Entry 8POD (X-ray diffraction, 2.59 A resolution); this record covers chains A and B.

Chain A:
Name: Activin receptor type-1
Organism: Homo sapiens
Notes: EC 2.7.11.30
UniProtKB: Q04771 (ACVR1_HUMAN); residue numbers follow UniProt; this construct covers 172-499
Amino-acid sequence (330 residues; row label = number of the first residue in the row):
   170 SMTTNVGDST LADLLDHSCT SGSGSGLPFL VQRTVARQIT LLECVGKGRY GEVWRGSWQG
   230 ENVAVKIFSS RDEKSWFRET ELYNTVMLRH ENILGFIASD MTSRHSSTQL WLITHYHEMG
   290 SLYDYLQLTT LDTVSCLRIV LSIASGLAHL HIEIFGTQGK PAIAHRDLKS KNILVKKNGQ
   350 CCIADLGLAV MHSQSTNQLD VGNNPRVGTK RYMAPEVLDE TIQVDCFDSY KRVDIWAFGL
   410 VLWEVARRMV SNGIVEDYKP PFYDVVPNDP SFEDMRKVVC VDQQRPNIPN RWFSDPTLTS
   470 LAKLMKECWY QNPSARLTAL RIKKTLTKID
Not modelled in the structure: 170, 187-192, 275, 499
Construct notes: expression tag (170-171)
Residues lining bound ligands: FKBP12 (7IO; 6-(4-piperazin-1-ylphenyl)-3-quinolin-4-yl-furo[3,2-b]pyridine): Val214, Val222, Ala233, Lys235, Leu263, Leu281, Thr283, His284, Tyr285, His286, Glu287, Gly289, Ser290, Asp293, Lys340, Asn341, Leu343, Ala353, Asp354
Curated features (UniProtKB/Swiss-Prot):
  - active site: Asp336 (Proton acceptor)
  - binding site (ATP): Val214 to Val222, Lys235
  - natural variant: Pro197 to Phe198 (sequence variant, change not given here; In FOP), Arg202 (R202I: In FOP), Arg206 (R206H: In FOP), Gln207 (Q207E: In FOP), Gly328 (G328E: In FOP; G328R: In FOP; G328W: In FOP), Gly356 (G356D: In FOP), Arg375 (R375P: In FOP)
  - mutagenesis: Thr203 (T203V: Almost complete loss of alcaline phosphatase induction; in association with A-325), Gln207 (Q207D: Strong induction of SMAD1 phosphorylation), Gly325 (G325A: Almost complete loss of alcaline phosphatase induction; in association with V-203)

Chain B:
Name: Peptidyl-prolyl cis-trans isomerase FKBP1A
Organism: Homo sapiens
Notes: EC 5.2.1.8
UniProtKB: P62942 (FKB1A_HUMAN); residues 1-108 here = UniProt positions 1-108
Amino-acid sequence (109 residues; numbered 0 to 108; the number before each row is that of its first residue; numbering starts at 0):
     0 SMGVQVETIS PGDGRTFPKR GQTCVVHYTG MLEDGKKFDS SRDRNKPFKF MLGKQEVIRG
    60 WEEGVAQMSV GQRAKLTISP DYAYGATGHP GIIPPHATLV FDVELLKLE
Not modelled in the structure: 0-1
Construct notes: expression tag (0)
Curated features (UniProtKB/Swiss-Prot):
  - modified residue: Lys53 (N6-acetyllysine)

Chain A / chain B interface:
Pairs across the interface - 33 pairs, chain A then chain B:
  Ser178(A) with Lys45(B), hydrogen bond
  Asp182(A) with Lys45(B), salt bridge
  Pro197(A) with Asp38(B); Arg43(B)
  Phe198(A) with Phe37(B), hydrophobic; Asp38(B), hydrogen bond (backbone-side chain); Tyr83(B); His88(B); Ile92(B), hydrophobic
  Leu199(A) with Tyr27(B); Asp38(B), hydrogen bond (backbone-side chain); Phe47(B); Trp60(B), hydrophobic; Tyr83(B); Phe100(B), hydrophobic
  Val200(A) with Phe47(B), hydrophobic
  Gln201(A) with His88(B), hydrogen bond
  Arg202(A) with Glu55(B); Val56(B); Ile57(B); Tyr83(B)
  Thr203(A) with Phe47(B); Glu55(B), hydrogen bond (side chain-backbone)
  Arg206(A) with Gln54(B)
  Gln207(A) with Glu55(B), hydrogen bond
  Trp245(A) with Pro89(B), hydrophobic
  Phe246(A) with Pro89(B), hydrophobic
  Thr249(A) with Pro89(B)
  Glu250(A) with Pro89(B)
  Asn253(A) with His88(B), hydrogen bond; Pro89(B), hydrogen bond (side chain-backbone)
  Thr254(A) with Gly90(B)
  Ser268(A) with His88(B)
Other interface residues (no listed pair), chain B (19 interface residues in all): Lys48, Ile91

In short:
The interface between chain A and chain B involves 18 residues on one side and 19 on the other; the contacts
include 8 hydrogen bonds and 1 salt bridge. Polar pairs include Asp182(A)-Lys45(B), Ser178(A)-Lys45(B) and
Phe198(A)-Asp38(B). Ligands of chain A: FKBP12.
Here chain A is Activin receptor type-1 and chain B is Peptidyl-prolyl cis-trans isomerase FKBP1A, both from
Homo sapiens. Entry 8POD (Crystal structure of the kinase domain of ACVR1 (ALK2) in complex with FKBP12 and
MU1700) was determined by X-ray diffraction.
